Entry 1Y4G (X-ray diffraction, 1.91 A resolution); this record covers chains A and C of the 4 polymer chains in the assembly.

Chain A (and C):
Name: Hemoglobin alpha chain
Organism: Homo sapiens
Notes: chain C of this document is another copy of the same molecule, construct and numbering; everything in this record applies to it too
Reference sequence: P69905 (HBA_HUMAN); residues 1-141 here = UniProt positions 1-141
Sequence (141 residues; numbered 1 to 141; the number before each row is that of its first residue):
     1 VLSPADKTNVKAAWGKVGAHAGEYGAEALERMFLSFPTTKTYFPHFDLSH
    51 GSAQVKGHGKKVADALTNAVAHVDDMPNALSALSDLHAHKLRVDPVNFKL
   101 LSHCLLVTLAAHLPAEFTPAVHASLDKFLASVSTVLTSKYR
Bound ions: heme Fe near His87 (its only coordinating residue here)
Residues lining bound ligands: heme (HEM): Met32, Thr39, Tyr42, Phe43, His45, Phe46, His58, Lys61, Val62, Ala65, Leu66, Leu83, Leu86, His87, Leu91, Val93, Asn97, Phe98, Leu101, Leu105, Val132, Leu136
UniProt features mapped onto this chain:
  - site: Lys61 (Not glycated)
  - natural variant: Asp6 (A6D: In J-Toronto; this construct carries the variant), Ala13 (A13D: In J-Paris 1/J-Aljezur), Glu27 (A27E: In Shenyang; this construct carries the variant), Lys61 (K61N: In Zambia; deletion: In Clinic), Asp64 (A64D: In Pontoise; this construct carries the variant), Asp75 (D75A: In Lille; D75G: In Chapel Hill; D75N: In G-Pest), Ala111 (A111D: In Petah Tikva)

Chain A / chain C interface:
Contacting residue pairs - 5 pairs, chain A then chain C:
  Asp126(A) - Arg141(C)  salt bridge
  Lys127(A) - Arg141(C)  hydrogen bond (side chain-backbone)
  Arg141(A) - Val1(C)
  Arg141(A) - Asp126(C)  salt bridge
  Arg141(A) - Lys127(C)  hydrogen bond (backbone-side chain)
Interface residues without a listed pair, chain A (6 interface residues in all): Val1, Ala130, Ser138
Interface residues without a listed pair, chain C (5 interface residues in all): Ala130

Overview:
6 residues of chain A and 5 residues of chain C are in contact; the contacts include 2 hydrogen bonds and 2
salt bridges. Among the polar pairs are Asp126(A)-Arg141(C) and Lys127(A)-Arg141(C). Chain A binds heme.
Chain A and chain C are both Hemoglobin alpha chain (Homo sapiens); the structure, T-To-T(High) quaternary
transitions in human hemoglobin: betaW37G deoxy low-salt (10 test sets), was determined by X-ray diffraction
together with 1XXT, 1XY0, 1XZ5, 1XZ7, 1XZU, 1XZV and 45 further entries from the same study.
